Entry 6ZSZ (X-ray diffraction, 1.92 A resolution); this record covers chain A.

Chain A:
Molecule: Protein grindelwald
Source organism: Drosophila melanogaster
Reference sequence: Q9VJ83 (GRND_DROME); numbering as in UniProt (aligned over 30-81)
Chain sequence (52 residues; row label = number of the first residue in the row):
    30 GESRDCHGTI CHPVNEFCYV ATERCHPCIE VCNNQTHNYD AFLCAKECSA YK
Not modelled in the structure: 30-33
Disulfides: Cys35-Cys47, Cys40-Cys54, Cys57-Cys77, Cys61-Cys73
Curated features (UniProtKB/Swiss-Prot):
  - glycosylation: Asn63 (N-linked (GlcNAc...) asparagine)
  - mutagenesis: Phe46 (F46A: Abrogates binding to egr, probably due to disruption of the hydrophobic core. Abrogates egr-induced apoptosis in wing imaginal discs), Thr51 (T51A: Abrogates binding to egr), Glu52 (E52A: Partially impairs association with egr), Asn63 (N63A: Loss of glycosylation. Increases ligand affinity for the TNF egr), His66 to Asn67 (Abrogates binding to egr. Abrogates egr-induced apoptosis in wing imaginal discs), His66 (H66A: Partially impairs association with egr. Partially impairs egr-induced apoptosis in wing imaginal discs), Asn67 (N67A: Partially impairs association with egr)
From the paper describing this entry:
  - mutagenesis - F46A, H66A/N67A: abolished signaling in response to Egr-induced apoptosis
  - mutagenesis - H66A: decreased signaling
  - post-translational modification sites: Asn63 (citing earlier work)

Summary:
Curated annotation (UniProt) lists 6 mutagenesis sites. From the paper: F46A and H66A/N67A abolish signaling
in response to Egr-induced apoptosis; a modification site at Asn63.
Chain A is Protein grindelwald (Drosophila melanogaster); the structure, Crystal structure of the Grindelwald
extracellular domain complex, was determined by X-ray diffraction (same publication as 6ZSY and 6ZT0).
